PDB entry 6VC9 | X-ray diffraction, 2.25 A resolution | chains H and A of the 3 polymer chains in the assembly

# Chain H
Molecule: TB19 heavy chain
From: Homo sapiens
Amino-acid sequence (233 residues; row label = number of the first residue in the row):
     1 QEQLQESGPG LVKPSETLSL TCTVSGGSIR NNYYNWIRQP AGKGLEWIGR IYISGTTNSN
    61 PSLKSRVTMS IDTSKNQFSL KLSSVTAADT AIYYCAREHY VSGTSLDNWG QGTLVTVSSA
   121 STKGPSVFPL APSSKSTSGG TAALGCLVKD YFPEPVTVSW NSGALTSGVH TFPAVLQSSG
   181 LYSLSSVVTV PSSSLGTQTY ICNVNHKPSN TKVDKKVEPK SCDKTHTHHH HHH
Disordered / not traced: 1, 120-233
Disulfide bonds: C22-C95

# Chain A
Molecule: 5'-nucleotidase, ecto (CD73), isoform CRA_a
From: Homo sapiens
Notes: EC 3.1.3.5
UniProt: Q53Z63 (Q53Z63_HUMAN); residue numbers follow UniProt; this construct covers 27-549
Amino-acid sequence (529 residues; row label = number of the first residue in the row):
    27 WELTILHTND VHSRLEQTSE DSSKCVNASR CMGGVARLFT KVQQIRRAEP NVLLLDAGDQ
    87 YQGTIWFTVY KGAEVAHFMN ALRYDAMALG NHEFDNGVEG LIEPLLKEAK FPILSANIKA
   147 KGPLASQISG LYLPYKVLPV GDEVVGIVGY TSKETPFLSN PGTNLVFEDE ITALQPEVDK
   207 LKTLNVNKII ALGHSGFEMD KLIAQKVRGV DVVVGGHSNT FLYTGNPPSK EVPAGKYPFI
   267 VTSDDGRKVP VVQAYAFGKY LGYLKIEFDE RGNVISSHGN PILLNSSIPE DPSIKADINK
   327 WRIKLDNYST QELGKTIVYL DGSSQSCRFR ECNMGNLICD AMINNNLRHA DEMFWNHVSM
   387 CILNGGGIRS PIDERNNGTI TWENLAAVLP FGGTFDLVQL KGSTLKKAFE HSVHRYGQST
   447 GEFLQVGGIH VVYDLSRKPG DRVVKLDVLC TKCRVPSYDP LKMDEVYKVI LPNFLANGGD
   507 GFQMIKDELL RHDSGDQDIN VVSTYISKMK VIYPAVEGRI KFSHHHHHH
Disordered / not traced: 550-555
Construct notes: expression tag (550-555)
Disulfide bonds: C51-C57, C353-C358, C365-C387, C476-C479
Covalent attachments: N-acetylglucosamine (NAG) linked to N311
Bound ions: Zn2+ site 1: D36, H38, D85 (together with phosphate ion); Zn2+ site 2: D85, N117, H220, H243 (together with phosphate ion)
What the authors report for this chain:
  - post-translational modification sites: N311
  - Zn2+ coordination: D36, H38, D85, N117, H220, H243
  - binding site for phosphate ion: H118
  - conformationally variable residues (domain motion): H220, F417, F500

# Chain H / chain A interface
Contacting residue pairs - 25 pairs, chain H then chain A:
  N31(H) with K147(A)
  Y33(H) with K147(A); T189(A); L191(A), hydrogen bond (side chain-backbone); V192(A)
  R50(H) with P182(A)
  Y52(H) with K147(A); V192(A), hydrophobic
  S54(H) with E194(A), hydrogen bond
  T56(H) with V192(A); F193(A); E194(A)
  N58(H) with F183(A)
  S59(H) with F183(A)
  S62(H) with R517(A), hydrogen bond
  K64(H) with F183(A)
  E98(H) with K147(A), salt bridge; T189(A)
  V101(H) with P149(A)
  S102(H) with P149(A); N190(A), hydrogen bond (backbone-side chain)
  G103(H) with K147(A), hydrogen bond (backbone-side chain); T189(A), hydrogen bond (backbone-side chain); N190(A)
  T104(H) with T189(A)
Other interface residues (no listed pair), chain H (17 interface residues in all): N32, P61
Other interface residues (no listed pair), chain A (14 interface residues in all): K179, E180, G188

# In short
The interface between chain H and chain A involves 17 residues on one side and 14 on the other; the contacts
include 6 hydrogen bonds and 1 salt bridge. Polar contacts include E98(H)-K147(A), Y33(H)-L191(A) and
S54(H)-E194(A). The paper reports a binding site for phosphate ion at H118(A); Zn2+ coordination by D36(A),
H38(A) and D85(A) among others.
Chain H is TB19 heavy chain and chain A is 5'-nucleotidase, ecto (CD73), isoform CRA_a, both from Homo
sapiens; the structure, TB19 complex, was determined by X-ray diffraction.
